Entry 3J98 (electron microscopy, 8.40 A resolution (very low resolution: no residue pairs are listed; an interface is given only as per-side residue counts)); this record covers chains K and L of the 13 polymer chains in the assembly.

[Chain K]
Molecule: Vesicle-associated membrane protein 2
Source organism: Rattus norvegicus
UniProtKB: P63045 (VAMP2_RAT); residues 28-89 here = UniProt positions 28-89
Sequence (63 residues; row label = number of the first residue in the row):
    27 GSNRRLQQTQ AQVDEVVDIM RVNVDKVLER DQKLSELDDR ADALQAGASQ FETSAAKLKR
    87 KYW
Not modelled in the structure: 27-28
Differences from the reference sequence: expression tag (27)
UniProt features mapped onto this chain:
  - site ((Microbial infection) Cleavage): Gln58, Lys59, Lys59, Leu60, Arg66, Ala67, Gln76, Phe77, Ala81, Ala82

[Chain L]
Molecule: Syntaxin-1A
Source organism: Rattus norvegicus
UniProtKB: P32851 (STX1A_RAT); residues 191-256 here = UniProt positions 191-256
Sequence (67 residues; numbered 190 to 256; the number before each row is that of its first residue):
   190 MALSEIETRH SEIIKLENSI RELHDMFMDM AMLVESQGEM IDRIEYNVEH AVDYVERAVS
   250 DTKKAVK
Not modelled in the structure: 190
Differences from the reference sequence: expression tag (190)
UniProt features mapped onto this chain:
  - site: Lys253, Ala254 (Microbial infection: Cleavage)
  - cross-link (Glycyl lysine isopeptide (Lys-Gly)): Lys252 (interchain with G-Cter in SUMO), Lys253 (interchain with G-Cter in SUMO), Lys256 (interchain with G-Cter in SUMO)

[How chain K and chain L interact]
At this resolution (8 A) residue pairs are not listed: 30 residues of chain K and 26 of chain L lie at the interface.

[Overview]
The interface between chain K and chain L involves 30 residues on one side and 26 on the other.
Chain K is Vesicle-associated membrane protein 2 and chain L is Syntaxin-1A, both from Rattus norvegicus; the
structure, Structure of 20S supercomplex, was determined by electron microscopy, deposited together with 3J94,
3J95, 3J96, 3J97 and 3J99.
